7QOI - chains AC and AD of the 140 polymer chains in the assembly; structure by electron microscopy, 3.62 A resolution.

Chain AC (and AD):
Name: Major capsid protein gp32
From: Bacteroides phage crAss001
Notes: chain AD of this document is another copy of the same molecule, construct and numbering; everything in this record applies to it too
Reference sequence: A0A385DVU6 (A0A385DVU6_9CAUD); residues 1-504 here = UniProt positions 1-504
Amino-acid sequence (504 residues; row label = number of the first residue in the row):
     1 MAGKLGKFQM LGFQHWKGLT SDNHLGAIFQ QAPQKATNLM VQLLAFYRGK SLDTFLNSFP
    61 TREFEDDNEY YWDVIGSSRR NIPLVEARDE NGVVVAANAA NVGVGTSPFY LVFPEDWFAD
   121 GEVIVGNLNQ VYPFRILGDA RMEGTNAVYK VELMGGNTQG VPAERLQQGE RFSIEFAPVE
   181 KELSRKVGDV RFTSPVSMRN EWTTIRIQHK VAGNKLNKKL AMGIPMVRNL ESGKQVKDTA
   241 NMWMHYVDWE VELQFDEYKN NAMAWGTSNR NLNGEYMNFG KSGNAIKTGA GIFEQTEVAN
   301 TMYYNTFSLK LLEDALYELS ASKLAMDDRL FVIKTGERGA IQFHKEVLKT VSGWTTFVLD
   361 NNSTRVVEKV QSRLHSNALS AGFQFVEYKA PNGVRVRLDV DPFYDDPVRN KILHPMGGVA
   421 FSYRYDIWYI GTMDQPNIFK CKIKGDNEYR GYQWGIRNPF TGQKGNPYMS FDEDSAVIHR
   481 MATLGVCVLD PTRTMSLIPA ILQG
Not modelled in the structure: 1 (chain AD: 1, 17-31, 212, 231-242, 456-474)
Metal / ion sites: Mg2+: T296, P491, T494

How chain AC and chain AD interact:
Contacting residue pairs (252; chain AC residue first):
  R62(AC) - K35(AD)
  R62(AC) - A36(AD)  hydrogen bond (side chain-backbone)
  F64(AC) - Q34(AD)
  F64(AC) - K35(AD)
  F64(AC) - A36(AD)  hydrophobic
  E65(AC) - Q34(AD)  hydrogen bond (backbone-side chain)
  D66(AC) - Q34(AD)  hydrogen bond (backbone-side chain)
  N68(AC) - Q34(AD)  hydrogen bond (backbone-side chain)
  E69(AC) - P33(AD)
  E69(AC) - Q34(AD)
  Y70(AC) - Q34(AD)
  Y71(AC) - P33(AD)
  Y71(AC) - Q34(AD)  hydrogen bond (backbone-backbone)
  Y71(AC) - K35(AD)
  Y71(AC) - A36(AD)  hydrogen bond (backbone-backbone)
  W72(AC) - A36(AD)  hydrophobic
  D73(AC) - K35(AD)  salt bridge
  D73(AC) - M40(AD)
  D73(AC) - V41(AD)  hydrogen bond (backbone-backbone)
  D73(AC) - W243(AD)
  V74(AC) - V41(AD)
  V74(AC) - L43(AD)  hydrophobic
  I75(AC) - M40(AD)  hydrophobic
  I75(AC) - V41(AD)  hydrogen bond (backbone-backbone)
  I75(AC) - Q42(AD)
  I75(AC) - L43(AD)
  I75(AC) - F46(AD)
  G76(AC) - Q42(AD)
  G76(AC) - F46(AD)
  S77(AC) - M10(AD)
  S77(AC) - Y47(AD)
  S77(AC) - G49(AD)
  S78(AC) - E250(AD)
  R79(AC) - Y47(AD)  hydrogen bond (backbone-side chain)
  R79(AC) - G49(AD)
  R79(AC) - K50(AD)  hydrogen bond (side chain-backbone)
  R79(AC) - E257(AD)  salt bridge
  R79(AC) - V408(AD)
  R80(AC) - M10(AD)  hydrogen bond (side chain-backbone)
  R80(AC) - L11(AD)
  R80(AC) - G12(AD)
  R80(AC) - Y47(AD)
  R80(AC) - A221(AD)
  N81(AC) - P407(AD)
  N81(AC) - V408(AD)  hydrogen bond (side chain-backbone)
  N81(AC) - K411(AD)
  P114(AC) - Q14(AD)  hydrogen bond (backbone-side chain)
  P114(AC) - H15(AD)
  E115(AC) - G12(AD)
  E115(AC) - Q14(AD)
  E115(AC) - H15(AD)
  D116(AC) - K219(AD)  salt bridge
  W117(AC) - K219(AD)
  W117(AC) - L220(AD)
  W117(AC) - A221(AD)  hydrophobic
  F118(AC) - K219(AD)
  D120(AC) - K281(AD)  salt bridge
  E122(AC) - Y258(AD)  hydrogen bond
  G126(AC) - K411(AD)
  N127(AC) - K411(AD)
  N127(AC) - I412(AD)
  L128(AC) - I412(AD)  hydrophobic
  L128(AC) - L502(AD)
  L128(AC) - Q503(AD)
  L128(AC) - G504(AD)
  N129(AC) - W265(AD)
  N129(AC) - R409(AD)  hydrogen bond (side chain-backbone)
  N129(AC) - K411(AD)  hydrogen bond
  Q130(AC) - W265(AD)
  Q130(AC) - G266(AD)  hydrogen bond (side chain-backbone)
  Q130(AC) - T267(AD)
  Q130(AC) - E294(AD)
  Y132(AC) - G504(AD)
  P133(AC) - T267(AD)
  R135(AC) - N278(AD)
  R135(AC) - F279(AD)  hydrogen bond (side chain-backbone)
  R135(AC) - I286(AD)
  T145(AC) - Q14(AD)  hydrogen bond
  E152(AC) - N278(AD)
  L153(AC) - N278(AD)  hydrogen bond (backbone-side chain)
  M154(AC) - N269(AD)
  M154(AC) - N278(AD)  hydrogen bond (backbone-side chain)
  M154(AC) - I286(AD)  hydrophobic
  M154(AC) - T288(AD)
  G155(AC) - T267(AD)
  G155(AC) - S268(AD)
  G156(AC) - S268(AD)
  G156(AC) - M277(AD)
  R171(AC) - K411(AD)
  S173(AC) - V408(AD)
  S173(AC) - K411(AD)  hydrogen bond
  I174(AC) - R409(AD)  hydrogen bond (backbone-side chain)
  E175(AC) - E257(AD)
  E175(AC) - Y258(AD)
  E175(AC) - N261(AD)  hydrogen bond (backbone-side chain)
  E175(AC) - W265(AD)
  E175(AC) - R409(AD)  salt bridge
  F176(AC) - I205(AD)  hydrophobic
  F176(AC) - Y258(AD)
  F176(AC) - A262(AD)  hydrophobic
  A177(AC) - I205(AD)
  A177(AC) - R206(AD)  hydrogen bond (backbone-backbone)
  A177(AC) - Y258(AD)  hydrophobic
  P178(AC) - T204(AD)
  P178(AC) - I286(AD)
  V179(AC) - T204(AD)  hydrogen bond (backbone-backbone)
  V179(AC) - R206(AD)
  V179(AC) - I286(AD)
  E180(AC) - T204(AD)
  E180(AC) - G280(AD)
  E180(AC) - K281(AD)  hydrogen bond (side chain-backbone)
  E180(AC) - S282(AD)
  E180(AC) - N284(AD)
  E180(AC) - I286(AD)
  K181(AC) - W202(AD)
  K181(AC) - T204(AD)
  K181(AC) - K287(AD)
  E182(AC) - S282(AD)
  E182(AC) - N284(AD)  hydrogen bond (backbone-side chain)
  L183(AC) - S282(AD)  hydrogen bond (backbone-side chain)
  S184(AC) - R206(AD)  hydrogen bond (backbone-side chain)
  R185(AC) - R206(AD)
  R185(AC) - K281(AD)
  K186(AC) - R206(AD)
  K186(AC) - Q208(AD)  hydrogen bond
  K186(AC) - K281(AD)  hydrogen bond (backbone-side chain)
  K186(AC) - H479(AD)
  V187(AC) - R206(AD)
  V187(AC) - I207(AD)
  V187(AC) - Q208(AD)  hydrogen bond (backbone-backbone)
  G188(AC) - Q208(AD)  hydrogen bond (backbone-side chain)
  D189(AC) - I207(AD)
  D189(AC) - Q208(AD)
  D189(AC) - H209(AD)
  D189(AC) - K219(AD)  salt bridge
  D189(AC) - Y258(AD)
  V190(AC) - I207(AD)  hydrophobic
  V190(AC) - K219(AD)
  V190(AC) - E250(AD)
  V190(AC) - V251(AD)  hydrophobic
  V190(AC) - Q254(AD)
  R191(AC) - K219(AD)
  R191(AC) - E250(AD)
  R191(AC) - Q254(AD)
  R191(AC) - Y258(AD)  hydrogen bond
  F192(AC) - H209(AD)
  F192(AC) - K219(AD)  hydrogen bond (backbone-backbone)
  F192(AC) - L220(AD)
  F192(AC) - A221(AD)
  F192(AC) - H245(AD)
  F192(AC) - V247(AD)  hydrophobic
  F192(AC) - E250(AD)
  T193(AC) - A221(AD)  hydrogen bond (side chain-backbone)
  T193(AC) - H245(AD)
  S194(AC) - L220(AD)
  S194(AC) - A221(AD)
  S194(AC) - M222(AD)
  S194(AC) - H245(AD)
  P195(AC) - W243(AD)
  E294(AC) - R228(AD)  salt bridge
  V298(AC) - V227(AD)
  V298(AC) - R228(AD)  hydrogen bond (backbone-backbone)
  A299(AC) - K7(AD)
  Y317(AC) - E337(AD)  hydrogen bond
  Y317(AC) - R338(AD)
  Y317(AC) - I341(AD)
  E318(AC) - R338(AD)  salt bridge
  L319(AC) - L44(AD)
  A321(AC) - E337(AD)
  S322(AC) - K50(AD)
  K323(AC) - L44(AD)
  K323(AC) - F46(AD)
  K323(AC) - R48(AD)
  L324(AC) - L44(AD)  hydrophobic
  R329(AC) - E337(AD)  salt bridge
  V347(AC) - A381(AD)  hydrophobic
  W354(AC) - G382(AD)
  W354(AC) - F383(AD)  hydrophobic
  T356(AC) - L348(AD)
  T356(AC) - S352(AD)  hydrogen bond
  T356(AC) - L359(AD)
  F357(AC) - L359(AD)
  F357(AC) - T364(AD)
  F357(AC) - V366(AD)  hydrophobic
  F357(AC) - F383(AD)  hydrophobic
  F357(AC) - F385(AD)  hydrophobic
  V358(AC) - V358(AD)  hydrophobic
  V358(AC) - L359(AD)  hydrogen bond (backbone-backbone)
  V358(AC) - D360(AD)
  V358(AC) - N361(AD)  hydrogen bond (backbone-backbone)
  L359(AC) - N361(AD)
  L359(AC) - V367(AD)  hydrophobic
  D360(AC) - D360(AD)
  D360(AC) - N361(AD)  hydrogen bond (side chain-backbone)
  D360(AC) - N362(AD)
  N362(AC) - N362(AD)
  S363(AC) - N361(AD)  hydrogen bond
  S363(AC) - R365(AD)
  S363(AC) - V367(AD)
  S363(AC) - K369(AD)
  T364(AC) - N361(AD)
  T364(AC) - V367(AD)
  T364(AC) - N377(AD)  hydrogen bond (backbone-side chain)
  T364(AC) - L379(AD)
  R365(AC) - N377(AD)
  V366(AC) - N377(AD)
  G382(AC) - H375(AD)
  G382(AC) - N377(AD)
  F383(AC) - H375(AD)
  F383(AC) - N377(AD)
  F383(AC) - L379(AD)  hydrophobic
  Q384(AC) - L374(AD)
  Q384(AC) - H375(AD)
  Q384(AC) - N377(AD)  hydrogen bond (backbone-backbone)
  Q384(AC) - A378(AD)
  Q384(AC) - L379(AD)  hydrogen bond (backbone-backbone)
  F385(AC) - L379(AD)
  F385(AC) - S380(AD)
  V386(AC) - V370(AD)  hydrophobic
  V386(AC) - L374(AD)  hydrophobic
  V386(AC) - A378(AD)  hydrophobic
  V386(AC) - L379(AD)  hydrogen bond (backbone-backbone)
  E387(AC) - L379(AD)
  E387(AC) - S380(AD)
  E387(AC) - A381(AD)  hydrogen bond (backbone-backbone)
  Y388(AC) - A381(AD)
  K389(AC) - S380(AD)  hydrogen bond
  K389(AC) - A381(AD)  hydrogen bond (backbone-backbone)
  K389(AC) - G382(AD)
  K389(AC) - F383(AD)
  P391(AC) - I341(AD)  hydrophobic
  P391(AC) - Q384(AD)
  N392(AC) - E337(AD)  hydrogen bond (side chain-backbone)
  N392(AC) - A340(AD)
  N392(AC) - I341(AD)
  N392(AC) - Q384(AD)  hydrogen bond (backbone-side chain)
  R397(AC) - V370(AD)
  V400(AC) - R373(AD)  hydrogen bond (backbone-side chain)
  V400(AC) - L374(AD)  hydrophobic
  I430(AC) - L44(AD)  hydrophobic
  M433(AC) - V41(AD)  hydrophobic
  Q435(AC) - T37(AD)  hydrogen bond
  Q435(AC) - L39(AD)
  Q435(AC) - V41(AD)
  L489(AC) - T37(AD)
  D490(AC) - Q42(AD)
  D490(AC) - L43(AD)
  D490(AC) - L44(AD)
  T492(AC) - L43(AD)
  T492(AC) - L44(AD)  hydrogen bond (side chain-backbone)
  T492(AC) - A45(AD)
  R493(AC) - L44(AD)
Interface residues without a listed pair, chain AC (120 interface residues in all): D67, T106, V125, P162, V196, W202, E297, N300, S320, V351, E368, L398, D399, F439, C487
Interface residues without a listed pair, chain AD (117 interface residues in all): D67, N217, K218, G223, P225, M226, A264, A285, F293, H344, V351, Q371, S372, D405, N410, M481, I501

Overview:
120 residues of chain AC face 117 of chain AD across their interface; the contacts include 56 hydrogen bonds
and 9 salt bridges. Polar contacts include D73(AC)-K35(AD), R79(AC)-E257(AD) and D116(AC)-K219(AD). T296(AC),
P491(AC) and T494(AC) coordinate Mg2+.
Both chains are Major capsid protein gp32 (Bacteroides phage crAss001). Entry 7QOI (Unique vertex of the
phicrAss001 virion) was determined by electron microscopy, deposited together with 7QOG, 7QOH, 7QOJ, 7QOK and
7QOL.
